Entry 5FHK (X-ray diffraction, 1.91 A resolution); this record covers chains A and B.

Chain A (and B):
Name: LysR family transcriptional regulator
Source organism: Vibrio vulnificus
Notes: chain B of this document is another copy of the same molecule, construct and numbering; everything in this record applies to it too
UniProtKB: A0A087IWB4 (A0A087IWB4_VIBVL); numbering as in UniProt (aligned over 88-291)
Amino-acid sequence (207 residues; row label = number of the first residue in the row):
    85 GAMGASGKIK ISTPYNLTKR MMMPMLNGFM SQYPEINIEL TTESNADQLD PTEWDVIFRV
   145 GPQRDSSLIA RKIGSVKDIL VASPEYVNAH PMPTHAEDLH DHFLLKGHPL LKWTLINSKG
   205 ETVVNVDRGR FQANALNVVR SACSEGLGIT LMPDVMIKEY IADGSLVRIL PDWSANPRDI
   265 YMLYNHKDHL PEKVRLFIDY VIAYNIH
Not modelled in the structure: 85-89, 271-273, 290-291 (chain B: 85-90, 147-149, 271-272, 289-291)
Differences from the reference sequence: expression tag (85-87)

How chain A and chain B interact:
Pairs across the interface (62; chain A residue first):
  Gly-91(A) with Arg-212(B)
  Lys-92(A) with Arg-212(B)
  Tyr-99(A) with Tyr-99(B), hydrogen bond
  Thr-102(A) with Val-222(B)
  Lys-103(A) with Ser-225(B)
  Met-107(A) with Phe-215(B), hydrophobic; Val-222(B); Ser-225(B)
  Asn-111(A) with Ser-225(B), hydrogen bond; Ala-226(B); Glu-229(B); Leu-231(B)
  Met-114(A) with Arg-214(B), hydrogen bond (backbone-side chain); Phe-215(B), hydrophobic; Leu-231(B), hydrophobic
  Ser-115(A) with Leu-231(B)
  Pro-118(A) with Phe-187(B); Arg-214(B)
  Asn-121(A) with Arg-212(B); Gly-213(B); Arg-214(B)
  Ile-122(A) with Arg-214(B), hydrogen bond (backbone-backbone); Phe-215(B); Gln-216(B), hydrogen bond (backbone-backbone)
  Glu-123(A) with Gln-216(B)
  Leu-124(A) with Phe-215(B), hydrophobic; Gln-216(B), hydrogen bond (backbone-backbone); Ala-217(B); Asn-218(B), hydrogen bond (backbone-backbone)
  Thr-125(A) with Asn-218(B)
  Thr-126(A) with Asn-218(B), hydrogen bond (backbone-side chain)
  Phe-187(A) with Pro-118(B)
  Arg-212(A) with Lys-92(B)
  Gly-213(A) with Asn-121(B)
  Arg-214(A) with Met-114(B), hydrogen bond (side chain-backbone); Ser-115(B); Pro-118(B); Ile-120(B); Asn-121(B); Ile-122(B), hydrogen bond (backbone-backbone)
  Phe-215(A) with Met-107(B), hydrophobic; Met-114(B), hydrophobic; Ile-122(B); Leu-124(B), hydrophobic
  Gln-216(A) with Ile-122(B), hydrogen bond (backbone-backbone); Glu-123(B); Leu-124(B), hydrogen bond (backbone-backbone)
  Ala-217(A) with Leu-124(B)
  Asn-218(A) with Leu-124(B); Thr-125(B); Thr-126(B), hydrogen bond (side chain-backbone)
  Asn-221(A) with Lys-103(B)
  Val-222(A) with Thr-102(B); Met-107(B)
  Arg-224(A) with Lys-103(B)
  Ser-225(A) with Met-107(B); Asn-111(B), hydrogen bond
  Ala-226(A) with Asn-111(B)
  Glu-229(A) with Asn-111(B)
  Leu-231(A) with Asn-111(B); Met-114(B), hydrophobic; Ser-115(B)
Also at the interface, not in a pair above, chain A (32 interface residues in all): Ile-120
Also at the interface, not in a pair above, chain B (30 interface residues in all): Asn-221

Overview:
32 residues of chain A and 30 residues of chain B are in contact, with 14 hydrogen bonds. Among the polar
pairs are Tyr-99(A)/Tyr-99(B), Asn-111(A)/Ser-225(B) and Met-114(A)/Arg-214(B).
Both chains are LysR family transcriptional regulator (Vibrio vulnificus). Entry 5FHK (Regulatory domain of
AphB in Vibrio vulnificus) was determined by X-ray diffraction (same publication as 5X0N and 5X0O).
